PDB entry 1KLU | X-ray diffraction, 1.93 A resolution | chains A and D of the 4 polymer chains in the assembly

[Chain A]
Protein: HLA class II histocompatibility antigen, dr alpha chain
Organism: Homo sapiens
UniProtKB: P01903 (2DRA_HUMAN); residues 4-182 here correspond to UniProt positions 29-207 (UniProt number = residue number + 25)
Amino-acid sequence (179 residues; each row starts with the number of its first residue):
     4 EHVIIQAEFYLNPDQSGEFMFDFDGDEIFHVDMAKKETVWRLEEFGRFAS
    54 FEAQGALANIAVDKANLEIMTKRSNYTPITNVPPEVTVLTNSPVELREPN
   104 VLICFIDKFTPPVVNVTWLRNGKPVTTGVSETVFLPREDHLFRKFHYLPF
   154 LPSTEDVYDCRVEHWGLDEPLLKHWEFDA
UniProt features mapped onto this chain:
  - region: Glu179 to Ala182 (Connecting peptide)
  - site: Gln9 (Self- and pathogen-derived peptide antigen), Gly49 (Self-peptide antigen), Phe51 (Self- and pathogen-derived peptide antigen), Ala52 (Self-peptide antigen), Ser53 (Self- and pathogen-derived peptide antigen), Glu55 (Pathogen-derived peptide antigen), Asn62 (Self- and pathogen-derived peptide antigen), Asn69 (Pathogen-derived peptide antigen), Arg76 (Self- and pathogen-derived peptide antigen)
  - glycosylation (N-linked (GlcNAc...) asparagine): Asn78, Asn118
Cystine bridges: Cys107-Cys163

[Chain D]
Protein: Enterotoxin type C-3
Organism: Staphylococcus aureus
UniProtKB: P0A0L5 (ENTC3_STAAU); residues 1-239 here correspond to UniProt positions 28-266 (UniProt number = residue number + 27)
Amino-acid sequence (239 residues; row label = number of the first residue in the row):
     1 ESQPDPMPDDLHKSSEFTGTMGNMKYLYDDHYVSATKVKSVDSFFKWDLI
    51 YNISDKKLKNYDKVKTELLNEDLAKKYKDEVVDVYGSNYYVNCYFSSKDN
   101 VGKVTGGKTCMYGGITKHEGNHFDNGNLQNVLVRVYENKRNTISFEVQTD
   151 KKSVTAQELDIKARNFLINKKNLYEFNSSPYETGYIKFIENNGNTFWYDM
   201 MPAPGDKFDQSKYLMMYNDNKTVDSKSVKIEVHLTTKNG
Not modelled in the structure: 97-105
Differences from the reference sequence: engineered mutation Ser43 (Lys70 in P0A0L5), Phe45 (Leu72 in P0A0L5), Lys46 (Ala73 in P0A0L5), Trp47 (His74 in P0A0L5)
UniProt features mapped onto this chain:
  - binding site (Zn(2+)): Asp9, Asp83, His118, His122
Cystine bridges: Cys93-Cys110

[How chain A and chain D interact]
Pairs across the interface (33):
  Tyr13(A) - Phe44(D)  hydrogen bond (side chain-backbone)
  Tyr13(A) - Phe45(D)  hydrophobic
  Gln18(A) - Ser43(D)  hydrogen bond (side chain-backbone)
  Gln18(A) - Phe44(D)  hydrogen bond (side chain-backbone)
  Gln18(A) - Phe45(D)  hydrogen bond (side chain-backbone)
  Gln18(A) - Lys46(D)
  Gly20(A) - Phe45(D)
  Met36(A) - Phe45(D)  hydrophobic
  Met36(A) - Trp47(D)
  Ala37(A) - Trp47(D)  hydrophobic
  Ala37(A) - Met215(D)
  Lys38(A) - Lys212(D)
  Lys38(A) - Met215(D)
  Lys39(A) - Glu67(D)  salt bridge
  Lys39(A) - Tyr89(D)  hydrogen bond
  Lys39(A) - Tyr112(D)  hydrogen bond
  Lys39(A) - Ser211(D)  hydrogen bond
  Lys39(A) - Lys212(D)  hydrogen bond (backbone-side chain)
  Lys39(A) - Met215(D)
  Glu40(A) - Lys212(D)  salt bridge
  Gln57(A) - Asn92(D)
  Gln57(A) - Tyr94(D)
  Leu60(A) - Tyr94(D)  hydrophobic
  Ala61(A) - Tyr94(D)
  Ile63(A) - Phe44(D)  hydrophobic
  Ile63(A) - Phe45(D)  hydrophobic
  Ala64(A) - Phe44(D)  hydrophobic
  Ala64(A) - Phe95(D)
  Ala64(A) - Ser96(D)
  Lys67(A) - Ser43(D)  hydrogen bond (side chain-backbone)
  Lys67(A) - Phe44(D)  hydrogen bond (side chain-backbone)
  Lys67(A) - Ser96(D)
  Ala68(A) - Ser96(D)  hydrogen bond (backbone-side chain)
Other interface residues (no listed pair), chain A (16 interface residues in all): Asp17

[In short]
16 residues of chain A face 15 of chain D across their interface, with 11 hydrogen bonds and 2 salt bridges.
Polar contacts include Lys39(A)-Glu67(D), Glu40(A)-Lys212(D) and Tyr13(A)-Phe44(D). Curated annotation
(UniProt) lists 4 Zn2+-binding residues on chain D.
Here chain A is HLA class II histocompatibility antigen, dr alpha chain (Homo sapiens) and chain D is
Enterotoxin type C-3 (Staphylococcus aureus). Entry 1KLU (Crystal structure of HLA-DR1/TPI(23-37) complexed
with staphylococcal enterotoxin C3 variant 3B2 (SEC3-3B2)) was determined by X-ray diffraction (same
publication as 1KLG).
